8WY0 - chains b and m of the 8 polymer chains in the assembly; structure by electron microscopy, 3.80 A resolution.

Chain b:
Name: T-cell surface glycoprotein CD3 zeta chain
From: Homo sapiens
Reference sequence: P20963 (CD3Z_HUMAN); residue numbers follow UniProt; this construct covers 1-164
Chain sequence (195 residues; numbered 1 to 195; the number before each row is that of its first residue):
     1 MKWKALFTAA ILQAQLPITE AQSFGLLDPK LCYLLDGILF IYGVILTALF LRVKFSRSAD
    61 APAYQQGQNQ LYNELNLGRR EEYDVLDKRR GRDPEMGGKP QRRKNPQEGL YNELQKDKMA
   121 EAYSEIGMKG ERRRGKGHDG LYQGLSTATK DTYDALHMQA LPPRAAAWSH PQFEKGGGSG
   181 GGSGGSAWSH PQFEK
Unresolved in the structure: 1-26, 57-195
Sequence notes: expression tag (165-195)
Swiss-Prot annotation at these positions:
  - modified residue: Ser58 (Phosphoserine), Tyr64 (Phosphotyrosine), Tyr72 (Phosphotyrosine), Tyr83 (Phosphotyrosine), Tyr111 (Phosphotyrosine), Tyr123 (Phosphotyrosine), Tyr142 (Phosphotyrosine), Tyr153 (Phosphotyrosine)

Chain m:
Name: Signal peptide, flag tag, T cell receptor delta variable 2, T cell receptor delta constant
From: Homo sapiens
Reference sequence: chimeric construct of A0JD36, B7Z8K6: residues 20-115 from A0JD36 (TRDV2_HUMAN) positions 20-115 (same numbers); residues 140-292 from B7Z8K6 positions 1-153 (UniProt number = residue number - 139)
Chain sequence (310 residues; each row starts with the number of its first residue; numbers below 1 keep their minus sign (Met-17 is residue -17)):
   -17 MDMRVPAQLL GLLLLWLSGA RCMDYKDDDD KGGSETGAIE LVPEHQTVPV SIGVPATLRC
    43 SMKGEAIGNY YINWYRKTQG NTMTFIYREK DIYGPGFKDN FQGDIDIAKN LAVLKILAPS
   103 ERDEGSYYCA CDTLGMGGEY TDKLIFGKGT RVTVEPRSQP HTKPSVFVMK NGTNVACLVK
   163 EFYPKDIRIN LVSSKKITEF DPAIVISPSG KYNAVKLGKY EDSNSVTCSV QHDNKTVHST
   223 DFEVKTDSTD HVKPKETENT KQPSKSCHKP KAIVHTEKVN MMSLTVLGLR MLFAKTVAVN
   283 ALLTAKLAAL
Unresolved in the structure: -17 to 257, 292
Sequence notes: linker (116-139); engineered mutation Ala283 (Phe144 in B7Z8K6), Ala290 (Phe151 in B7Z8K6), Ala291 (Phe152 in B7Z8K6)
Swiss-Prot annotation at these positions:
  - glycosylation (N-linked (GlcNAc...) asparagine): Asn153, Asn216
What the authors report for this chain:
  - mutagenesis - F283A/F290A/F291A: unchanged expression
  - mutagenesis - F283A/F290A/F291A: decreased signaling

Interface between chain b and chain m:
Pairs across the interface (7; chain b residue first):
  Cys32(b) - Arg272(m)
  Tyr33(b) - Val268(m)
  Tyr33(b) - Arg272(m)
  Asp36(b) - Arg272(m)  salt bridge
  Leu51(b) - Ala287(m)  hydrophobic
  Phe55(b) - Ala287(m)
  Phe55(b) - Ala291(m)  hydrophobic
Other interface residues (no listed pair), chain b (6 interface residues in all): Phe40
Other interface residues (no listed pair), chain m (6 interface residues in all): Phe275, Ala276

Overview:
The chain b/chain m interface involves 6 residues from each chain, with 1 salt bridge. Its one salt-bridged
contact is Asp36(b)-Arg272(m). From the paper: F283A/F290A/F291A of chain m reduce signaling;
F283A/F290A/F291A of chain m leave expression unchanged.
Chain b is T-cell surface glycoprotein CD3 zeta chain and chain m is Signal peptide, flag tag, T cell receptor
delta variable 2, T cell receptor delta constant, both from Homo sapiens; the structure, T cell receptor delta
2 gamma 9 with F283A, F290A, and F291A, was determined by electron microscopy together with 8JBV, 8JC0, 8JCB,
8WXE, 8WYI and 8YC0 from the same study.
